Entry 6KY3 (X-ray diffraction, 1.34 A resolution); this record covers chain A.

[Chain A]
Molecule: Arginine kinase
From: Daphnia magna
UniProtKB: A0A0A7CK57 (A0A0A7CK57_9CRUS); numbering as in UniProt (aligned over 1-357)
Chain sequence (362 residues; each row starts with the number of its first residue; numbers below 1 keep their minus sign (His-4 is residue -4)):
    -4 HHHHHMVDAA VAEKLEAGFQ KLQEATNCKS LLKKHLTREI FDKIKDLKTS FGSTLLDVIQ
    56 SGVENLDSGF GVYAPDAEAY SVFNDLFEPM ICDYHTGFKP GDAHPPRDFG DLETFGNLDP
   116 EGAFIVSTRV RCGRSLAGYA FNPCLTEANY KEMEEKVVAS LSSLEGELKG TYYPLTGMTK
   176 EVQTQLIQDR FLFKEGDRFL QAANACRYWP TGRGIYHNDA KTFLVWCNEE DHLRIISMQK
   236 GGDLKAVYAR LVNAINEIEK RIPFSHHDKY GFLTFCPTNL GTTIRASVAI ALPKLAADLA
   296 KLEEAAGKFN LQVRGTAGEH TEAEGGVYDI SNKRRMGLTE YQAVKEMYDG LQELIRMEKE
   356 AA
Not modelled in the structure: 311-319
Differences from the reference sequence: expression tag (-4 to 0); engineered mutation Ala284 (His in A0A0A7CK57)
Metal / ion sites: K+ site 1: Cys87, Asp88, His90, Glu176; K+ site 2: Gly92, Gly332
Small-molecule neighbours: arginine (ARG): Ser63, Gly64, Phe65, Gly66, Tyr68, Phe194, Glu225, Cys271, Thr273, Asn274
From the paper describing this entry:
  - conformationally variable residues (order/disorder transition, side-chain flip): Thr311 to Glu319, Asp324
  - contacts within the chain: Ser282-Asp324 (water-mediated contact)
  - binding site for phosphate ion: Arg124, Arg280

[Summary]
Ligands of chain A: arginine. The K+ site 1 is built by Cys87, Asp88, His90 and Glu176. Gly92 and Gly332 form
the K+ site 2. From the paper: a binding site for phosphate ion at Arg124 and Arg280; conformational
variability at Thr311 and Asp324.
Chain A is Arginine kinase (Daphnia magna); the structure, Structure of arginine kinase H284A mutant, was
determined by X-ray diffraction (same publication as 6KY2).
